3AIB - chain A; structure by X-ray diffraction, 3.09 A resolution.

# Chain A
Name: Glucosyltransferase-SI
Source organism: Streptococcus mutans
Notes: EC 2.4.1.5
UniProtKB: P13470 (GTFC_STRMU); numbering as in UniProt (aligned over 244-1087)
Sequence (844 residues; row label = number of the first residue in the row):
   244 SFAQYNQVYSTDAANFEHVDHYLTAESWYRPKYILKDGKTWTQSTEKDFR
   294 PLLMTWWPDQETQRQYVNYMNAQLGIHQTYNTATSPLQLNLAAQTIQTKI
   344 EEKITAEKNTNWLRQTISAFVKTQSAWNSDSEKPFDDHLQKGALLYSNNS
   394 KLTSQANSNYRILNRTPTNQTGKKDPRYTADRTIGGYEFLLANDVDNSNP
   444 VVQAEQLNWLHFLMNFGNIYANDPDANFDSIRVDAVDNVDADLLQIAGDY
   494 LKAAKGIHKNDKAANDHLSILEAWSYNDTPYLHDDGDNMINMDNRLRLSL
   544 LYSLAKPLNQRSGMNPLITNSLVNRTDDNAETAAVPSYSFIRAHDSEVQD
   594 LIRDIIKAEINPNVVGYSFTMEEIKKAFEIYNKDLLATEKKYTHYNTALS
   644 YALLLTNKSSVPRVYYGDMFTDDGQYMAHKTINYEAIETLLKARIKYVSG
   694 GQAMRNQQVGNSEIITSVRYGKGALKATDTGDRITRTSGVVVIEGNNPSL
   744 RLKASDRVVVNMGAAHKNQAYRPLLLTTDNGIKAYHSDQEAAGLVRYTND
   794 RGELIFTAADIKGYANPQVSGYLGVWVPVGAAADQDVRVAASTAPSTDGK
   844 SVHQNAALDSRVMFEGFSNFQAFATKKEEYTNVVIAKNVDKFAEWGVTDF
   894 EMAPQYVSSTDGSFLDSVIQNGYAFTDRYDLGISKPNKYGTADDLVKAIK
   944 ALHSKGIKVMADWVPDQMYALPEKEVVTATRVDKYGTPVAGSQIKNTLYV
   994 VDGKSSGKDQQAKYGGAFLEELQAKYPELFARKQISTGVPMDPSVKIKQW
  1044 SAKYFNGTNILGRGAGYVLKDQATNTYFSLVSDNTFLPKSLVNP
Disordered / not traced: 244-245
Ion coordination: Ca2+: E431, D437, N481, D959

# In short
The Ca2+ site is built by E431, D437, N481 and D959.
Chain A is Glucosyltransferase-SI (Streptococcus mutans); the structure, Crystal Structure of Glucansucrase,
was determined by X-ray diffraction together with 3AIC and 3AIE from the same study.
